PDB entry 3ZQ1 | electron microscopy, 15.90 A resolution (very low resolution: no residue pairs are listed; an interface is given only as per-side residue counts) | chains I and J of the 21 polymer chains in the assembly

== Chain I (and J) ==
Protein: 60 kDa chaperonin
Organism: Escherichia coli BL21
Notes: chain J of this document is another copy of the same molecule, construct and numbering; everything in this record applies to it too
Reference sequence: P0A6F5 (CH60_ECOLI); residues 2-527 here = UniProt positions 2-527
Chain sequence (526 residues; each row starts with the number of its first residue):
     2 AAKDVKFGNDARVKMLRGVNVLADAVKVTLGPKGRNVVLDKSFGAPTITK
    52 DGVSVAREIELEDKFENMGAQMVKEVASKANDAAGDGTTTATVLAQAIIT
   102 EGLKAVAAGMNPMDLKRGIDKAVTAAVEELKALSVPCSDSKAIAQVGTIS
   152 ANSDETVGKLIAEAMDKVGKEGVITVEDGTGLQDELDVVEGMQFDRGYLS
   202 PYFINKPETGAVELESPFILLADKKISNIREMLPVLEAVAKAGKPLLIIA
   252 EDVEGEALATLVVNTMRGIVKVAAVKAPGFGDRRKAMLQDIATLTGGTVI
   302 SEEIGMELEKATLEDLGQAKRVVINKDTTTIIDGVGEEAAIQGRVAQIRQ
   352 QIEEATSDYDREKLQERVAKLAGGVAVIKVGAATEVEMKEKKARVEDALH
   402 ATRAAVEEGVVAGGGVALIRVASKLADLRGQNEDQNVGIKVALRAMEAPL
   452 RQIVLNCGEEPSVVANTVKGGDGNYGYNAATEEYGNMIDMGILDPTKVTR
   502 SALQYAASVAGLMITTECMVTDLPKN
Unresolved in the structure: 527
From the paper describing this entry:
  - mutagenesis - D398A: abolished catalytic activity on ATP (citing earlier work)

== Interface between chain I and chain J ==
At this resolution (16 A) residue pairs are not listed: 32 residues of chain I and 27 of chain J lie at the interface.

== In short ==
32 residues of chain I face 27 of chain J across their interface. From the paper: D398A of chain I abolishes
catalytic activity on ATP.
Both chains are 60 kDa chaperonin (Escherichia coli BL21). Entry 3ZQ1 (Visualizing GroEL-ES in the Act of
Encapsulating a Non-Native Substrate Protein) was determined by electron microscopy together with 3ZPZ and
3ZQ0 from the same study.
